Entry 7S6T (X-ray diffraction, 1.82 A resolution); this record covers chains D and E of the 8 polymer chains in the assembly.

Chain D:
Molecule: Methane monooxygenase regulatory protein B
From: Methylosinus trichosporium OB3b
UniProtKB: A0A2D2D0T8 (A0A2D2D0T8_METTR); residue numbers follow UniProt; this construct covers 3-138
Amino-acid sequence (136 residues; numbered 3 to 138; the number before each row is that of its first residue):
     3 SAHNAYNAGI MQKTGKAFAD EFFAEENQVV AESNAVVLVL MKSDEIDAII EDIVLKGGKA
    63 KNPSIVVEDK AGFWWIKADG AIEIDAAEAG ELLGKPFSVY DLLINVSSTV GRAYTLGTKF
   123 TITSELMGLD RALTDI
Not modelled in the structure: 134-138
Construct notes: engineered mutation Ala-33 (His in A0A2D2D0T8)
From the paper describing this entry:
  - mutagenesis - H33A: decreased catalytic activity (citing earlier work)

Chain E:
Molecule: Methane monooxygenase component A alpha chain
From: Methylosinus trichosporium OB3b
UniProtKB: A0A2D2D5X0 (A0A2D2D5X0_METTR); residue numbers follow UniProt; this construct covers 12-526
Amino-acid sequence (515 residues; row label = number of the first residue in the row):
    12 DALKVNRAPV GVEPQEVHKW LQSFNWDFKE NRTKYPTKYH MANETKEQFK VIAKEYARME
    72 AAKDERQFGT LLDGLTRLGA GNKVHPRWGE TMKVISNFLE VGEYNAIAAS AMLWDSATAA
   132 EQKNGYLAQV LDEIRHTHQC AFINHYYSKH YHDPAGHNDA RRTRAIGPLW KGMKRVFADG
   192 FISGDAVECS VNLQLVGEAC FTNPLIVAVT EWASANGDEI TPTVFLSVET DELRHMANGY
   252 QTVVSIANDP ASAKFLNTDL NNAFWTQQKY FTPVLGYLFE YGSKFKVEPW VKTWNRWVYE
   312 DWGGIWIGRL GKYGVESPAS LRDAKRDAYW AHHDLALAAY AMWPLGFARL ALPDEEDQAW
   372 FEANYPGWAD HYGKIFNEWK KLGYEDPKSG FIPYQWLLAN GHDVYIDRVS QVPFIPSLAK
   432 GTGSLRVHEF NGKKHSLTDD WGERQWLIEP ERYECHNVFE QYEGRELSEV IAEGHGVRSD
   492 GKTLIAQPHT RGDNLWTLED IKRAGCVFPD PLAKF
Metal / ion sites: Fe ion site 1: Glu-114, Glu-144, His-147 (together with benzoic acid); Fe ion site 2: Glu-144, Glu-209, Glu-243, His-246 (together with benzoic acid)
Ligand contacts: benzoic acid (BEZ): Leu-110, Glu-114, Ala-117, Glu-144, His-147, Phe-188, Phe-192, Leu-204, Gly-208, Glu-209, Thr-213, Leu-216, Glu-243, His-246

Chain D / chain E interface:
Residue-residue contacts (13):
  Met-43(D) / Asp-84(E)
  Met-43(D) / Arg-88(E)
  Lys-44(D) / Arg-88(E)  hydrogen bond (backbone-side chain)
  Ser-45(D) / Leu-83(E)
  Ser-45(D) / Thr-87(E)
  Asp-46(D) / Leu-83(E)  hydrogen bond (backbone-backbone)
  Asp-46(D) / Thr-87(E)
  Asp-46(D) / Lys-160(E)  salt bridge
  Asp-46(D) / His-161(E)  salt bridge
  Glu-47(D) / Leu-83(E)
  Asp-49(D) / Thr-87(E)
  Gly-74(D) / Arg-88(E)
  Lys-97(D) / Leu-83(E)
Other interface residues (no listed pair), chain D (9 interface residues in all): Ala-73
Other interface residues (no listed pair), chain E (7 interface residues in all): Tyr-157

Overview:
9 residues of chain D and 7 residues of chain E are in contact; the contacts include 2 hydrogen bonds and 2
salt bridges. Polar pairs include Asp-46(D)/Lys-160(E), Asp-46(D)/His-161(E) and Lys-44(D)/Arg-88(E). Bound to
chain E: benzoic acid. Glu-114(E), Glu-144(E) and His-147(E) coordinate Fe ion site 1. The paper reports that
H33A of chain D reduces catalytic activity.
Here chain D is Methane monooxygenase regulatory protein B and chain E is Methane monooxygenase component A
alpha chain, both from Methylosinus trichosporium OB3b. Entry 7S6T (Complex structure of Methane monooxygenase
hydroxylase and regulatory subunit H33A) was determined by X-ray diffraction, deposited together with 7S6Q,
7S6R, 7S6S and 7S7H.
